PDB entry 8JD6 | electron microscopy, 3.40 A resolution | chains D and A of the 6 polymer chains in the assembly

# Chain D
Name: scFv
Organism: Escherichia coli
Notes: antibody fragment or engineered binder
Amino-acid sequence (257 residues; each row starts with the number of its first residue):
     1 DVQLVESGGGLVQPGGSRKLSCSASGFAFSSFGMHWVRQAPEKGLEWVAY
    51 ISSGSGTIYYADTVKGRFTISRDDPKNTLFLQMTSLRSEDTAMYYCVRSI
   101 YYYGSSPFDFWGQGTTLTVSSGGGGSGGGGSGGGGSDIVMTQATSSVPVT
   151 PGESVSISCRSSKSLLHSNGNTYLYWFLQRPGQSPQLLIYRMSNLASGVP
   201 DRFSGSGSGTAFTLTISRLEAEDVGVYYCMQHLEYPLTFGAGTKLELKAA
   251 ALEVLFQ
Unresolved in the structure: 1, 122-135, 248-257
Disulfides: Cys22-Cys96, Cys159-Cys229

# Chain A
Name: Guanine nucleotide-binding protein G(i) subunit alpha-3
Organism: Homo sapiens
UniProt: P08754 (GNAI3_HUMAN); residues 1-354 here = UniProt positions 1-354
Amino-acid sequence (354 residues; each row starts with the number of its first residue):
     1 MGCTLSAEDKAAVERSKMIDRNLREDGEKAAKEVKLLLLGAGESGKNTIV
    51 KQMKIIHEDGYSEDECKQYKVVVYSNTIQSIIAIIRAMGRLKIDFGEAAR
   101 ADDARQLFVLAGSAEEGVMTPELAGVIKRLWRDGGVQACFSRSREYQLND
   151 SASYYLNDLDRISQSNYIPTQQDVLRTRVKTTGIVETHFTDKDLYFKMFD
   201 VGAQRSERKKWIHCFEGVTAIIFCVALSDYDLVLAEDEEMNRMHASMKLF
   251 DSICNNKWFTETSIILFLNKKDLFEEKIKRSPLTICYPEYTGSNTYEEAA
   301 AYIQCQFEDLNRRKDTKEIYTHFTCSTDTKNVQFVFDAVTDVIIKNNLKE
   351 CGLY
Unresolved in the structure: 1-5, 57-182
Construct notes: conflict Asn47 (Ser in P08754), Asp191 (Phe in P08754), Ala203 (Gly in P08754), Ala245 (Glu in P08754), Ser326 (Ala in P08754)
Swiss-Prot annotation at these positions:
  - region: Lys35 to Lys46, Thr48 (G1 motif), Asp173 to Thr181 (G2 motif), Phe196 to Gly202, Gln204, Arg205 (G3 motif), Ile265 to Asp272 (G4 motif), Thr324, Cys325, Thr327 to Thr329 (G5 motif)
  - binding site (GTP): Gly42, Glu43, Ser44, Gly45, Lys46, Thr48, Asp150, Ser151, Leu175, Arg176, Thr177, Arg178, Val179, Lys180, Thr181, Val201, Asn269, Lys270, Asp272, Leu273 and 2 more in UniProt
  - binding site (GDP): Glu43, Ser44, Gly45, Lys46, Thr48, Ser151, Leu175, Arg176, Thr177, Arg178, Asn269, Lys270, Asp272, Cys325
  - binding site (Mg(2+)): Thr181
  - modified residue: Arg178 (ADP-ribosylarginine), Gln204 (Deamidated glutamine), Cys351 (ADP-ribosylcysteine)
  - lipidation: Gly2 (N-myristoyl glycine), Cys3 (S-palmitoyl cysteine)

# How chain D and chain A interact
Residue-residue contacts (13):
  Tyr50(D) - Ala11(A)
  Tyr101(D) - Glu8(A)
  Tyr101(D) - Ala11(A)  hydrophobic
  Tyr101(D) - Ala12(A)
  His167(D) - Ser6(A)
  Asn169(D) - Asp9(A)  hydrogen bond
  Tyr173(D) - Glu8(A)
  Tyr173(D) - Asp9(A)
  His232(D) - Ala7(A)
  His232(D) - Glu8(A)
  Leu233(D) - Ser6(A)  hydrogen bond (backbone-backbone)
  Leu233(D) - Ala7(A)
  Glu234(D) - Ala7(A)
Also at the interface, not in a pair above, chain D (11 interface residues in all): Tyr59, Arg191, Tyr235
Also at the interface, not in a pair above, chain A (7 interface residues in all): Lys10

# Overview
Chain D and chain A form an interface of 11 and 7 residues respectively; the contacts include 2 hydrogen
bonds. Among the polar pairs are Asn169(D)-Asp9(A) and Leu233(D)-Ser6(A). Curated annotation (UniProt) lists
22 GTP-binding residues, 14 GDP-binding residues and Mg2+-binding residue Thr181(A) on chain A.
Chain D is scFv (Escherichia coli) and chain A is Guanine nucleotide-binding protein G(i) subunit alpha-3
(Homo sapiens); the structure, Cryo-EM structure of Gi1-bound metabotropic glutamate receptor mGlu4, was
determined by electron microscopy, deposited together with 8JCU, 8JCV, 8JCW, 8JCX, 8JCY, 8JCZ and 6 further
entries.
